PDB entry 7TC8 | electron microscopy, 2.40 A resolution | chains D and C of the 6 polymer chains in the assembly

Chain D:
Protein: Methane monooxygenase component A alpha chain
Source organism: Methylococcus capsulatus
Notes: EC 1.14.13.25
UniProt: P22869 (MEMA_METCA); residues 1-527 here = UniProt positions 1-527
Chain sequence (527 residues; row label = number of the first residue in the row):
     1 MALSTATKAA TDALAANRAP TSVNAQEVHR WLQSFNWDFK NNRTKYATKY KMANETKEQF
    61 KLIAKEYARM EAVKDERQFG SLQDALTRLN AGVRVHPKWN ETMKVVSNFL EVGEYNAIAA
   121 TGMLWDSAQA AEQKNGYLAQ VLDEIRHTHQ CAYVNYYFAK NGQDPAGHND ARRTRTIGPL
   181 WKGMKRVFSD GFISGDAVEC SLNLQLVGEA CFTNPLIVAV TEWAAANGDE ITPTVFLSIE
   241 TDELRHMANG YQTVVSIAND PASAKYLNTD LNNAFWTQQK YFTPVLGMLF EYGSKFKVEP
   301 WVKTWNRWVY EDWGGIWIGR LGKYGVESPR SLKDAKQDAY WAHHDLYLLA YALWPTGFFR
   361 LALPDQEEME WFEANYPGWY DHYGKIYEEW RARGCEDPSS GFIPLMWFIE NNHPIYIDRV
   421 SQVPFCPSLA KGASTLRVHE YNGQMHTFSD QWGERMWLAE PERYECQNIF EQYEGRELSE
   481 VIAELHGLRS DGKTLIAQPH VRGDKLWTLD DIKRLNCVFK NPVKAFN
Unresolved in the structure: 1-16, 527
Ion coordination: Fe ion site 1: Glu114, Glu144, His147; Fe ion site 2: Glu209, Glu243, His246
What the authors report for this chain:
  - Fe ion coordination: Glu114, Glu144, His147, Glu209, Glu243, His246
  - conformationally variable residues: Glu114, Glu243

Chain C:
Protein: Methane monooxygenase component A beta chain
Source organism: Methylococcus capsulatus
Notes: EC 1.14.13.25
UniProt: P18798 (MEMB_METCA); numbering as in UniProt (aligned over 1-389)
Chain sequence (389 residues; numbered 1 to 389; the number before each row is that of its first residue):
     1 MSMLGERRRG LTDPEMAAVI LKALPEAPLD GNNKMGYFVT PRWKRLTEYE ALTVYAQPNA
    61 DWIAGGLDWG DWTQKFHGGR PSWGNETTEL RTVDWFKHRD PLRRWHAPYV KDKAEEWRYT
   121 DRFLQGYSAD GQIRAMNPTW RDEFINRYWG AFLFNEYGLF NAHSQGAREA LSDVTRVSLA
   181 FWGFDKIDIA QMIQLERGFL AKIVPGFDES TAVPKAEWTN GEVYKSARLA VEGLWQEVFD
   241 WNESAFSVHA VYDALFGQFV RREFFQRLAP RFGDNLTPFF INQAQTYFQI AKQGVQDLYY
   301 NCLGDDPEFS DYNRTVMRNW TGKWLEPTIA ALRDFMGLFA KLPAGTTDKE EITASLYRVV
   361 DDWIEDYASR IDFKADRDQI VKAVLAGLK
Unresolved in the structure: 1-5

How chain D and chain C interact:
Pairs across the interface - 6 pairs, chain D then chain C:
  Asn17(D) with Asp362(C); Glu365(C)
  Arg88(D) with Arg9(C)
  Leu89(D) with Arg9(C); Thr12(C)
  Arg94(D) with Thr12(C), hydrogen bond (side chain-backbone)
Other interface residues (no listed pair), chain C (7 interface residues in all): Leu11, Asp13, Pro14

In short:
4 residues of chain D face 7 of chain C across their interface, with 1 hydrogen bond. The hydrogen-bonded pair
is Arg94(D)-Thr12(C). The Fe ion site 1 is built by Glu114(D), Glu144(D) and His147(D). The paper reports Fe
ion coordination by Glu114(D), Glu144(D) and His147(D) among others; conformational variability at Glu114(D)
and Glu243(D).
Chain D is Methane monooxygenase component A alpha chain and chain C is Methane monooxygenase component A beta
chain, both from Methylococcus capsulatus; the structure, Cryo-EM structure of methane monooxygenase
hydroxylase (by graphene), was determined by electron microscopy together with 7TC7 from the same study.
